PDB entry 9FCO | electron microscopy, 2.40 A resolution | chains B and O of the 16 polymer chains in the assembly

# Chain B
Molecule: 16S rRNA
From: Escherichia coli
Sequence (1046 nucleotides; numbered 1 to 1534; 488 numbers in that range are skipped by the numbering (no residue carries them; nothing is unmodelled there); the number before each row is that of its first residue):
     1 AAAUUGAAGAGUUUGAUCAUGGCUCAGAUUGAACGCUGGCGGCAGGCCUA
    51 ACACAUGCAAGUCGAACGGUAACAGGAA
    93 UGCUGACGAGUGGCGGACGGGUGAGUAAUGUCUGGGAAACUGCCUGAUGG
   143 AGGGGGAUAACUACUGGAAACGGUAGCUAAUACCGCAUAACGUCGCAAGA
   193 CCAAAGAGGGGG
   214 CCUCUUGCCAUCGGAUGUGCCCAGAUGGGAUUAGCUAGUAGGUGGGGUAA
   264 CGGCUCACCUAGGCGACGAUCCCUAGCUGGUCUGAGAGGAUGACCAGCCA
   314 CACUGGAACUGAGACACGGUCCAGACUCCUACGGGAGGCAGCAGUGGGGA
   364 AUAUUGCACAAUGGGCGCAAGCCUGAUGCAGCCAUGCCGCGUGUAUGAAG
   414 AAGCCCUUCGGGUUGUAAAGUACUUUCAGCGGGGAGGAAGGGAGUAAAGU
   464 UAAUACCUUUGCUCAUUGACGUUACCCGCAGAAGAAGCACCGGCUAACUC
   514 CGUGCCAGCAGCCXCGGUAAUACGGAGGGUGCAAGCGUUAAUCGGAAUUA
   564 CUGGGCGUAAAGCGCACGCAGGCGGUUUGUUAAGUCAGAUGUGAAAUCCC
   614 CGGGCUCAACCUGGGAACUGCAUCUGAUACUGGCAAGCUUGAGUCUCGUA
   664 GAGGGGGGUAGAAUUCCAGGUGUAGCGGUGAAAUGCGUAGAGAUCUGGAG
   714 GAAUACCGGUGGCGAAGGCGGCCCCCUGGACGAAGACUGACGCUCAGGUG
   764 CGAAAGCGUGGGGAGCAAACAGGAUUAGAUACCCUGGUAGUCCACGCCGU
   814 AAACGAUGUCGACUUGGAGGUUGUGCC
   846 GGCGUGGCUUCCGGAGCUAACGCGUUAAGUCGACCGCCUGGGGAGUACGG
   896 CCGCAAGGUUAAAACUCAAAUGAAUUGACGGGGG
  1390 UUGUACACACCGCCCGUXACACCAUGGGAGUGGGUUGCAAAAGAAGUAGG
  1440 UAGCUUAACCUUCGGGAGGGCGCUUACCACUUUGUGAUUCAUGACUGGGG
  1490 UGAAGUCGUAACAAGGUAACCGUAGGGGAACCUGCGGUUGGAUCA
Modified residues: PSU (pseudouridine-5'-monophosphate) at position 516, G7M (N7-methyl-guanosine-5'-monophosphate) at position 527, 4OC (4n,o2'-methylcytidine-5'-monophosphate) at position 1402, 5MC (5-methylcytidine-5'-monophosphate) at position 1407, UR3 (3-methyluridine-5'-monophoshate) at position 1498, 2MG (2N-methylguanosine-5'-monophosphate) at position 1516, MA6 (6N-dimethyladenosine-5'-monophoshate) at position 1518, MA6 (6N-dimethyladenosine-5'-monophoshate) at position 1519
Ion coordination: K+ site 1: G11, U12, G21, G22; Mg2+ site 1 near U13 (its only coordinating residue here); Mg2+ site 2 near G21 (its only coordinating residue here); Mg2+ site 3: C48, G115; Mg2+ site 4: A59, U387; K+ site 2: U62, G104, G105; Mg2+ site 5 near G100 (its only coordinating residue here); K+ site 3: G107, G324, G326; K+ site 4: G107, G108, G326; Mg2+ site 6: A109, G331; K+ site 5: A109, C110, G111; Mg2+ site 7 near G111 (its only coordinating residue here); 17 more K+ sites not listed; 30 more Mg2+ sites not listed
Ligand contacts: kasugamycin (KSG; (1S,2R,3S,4R,5S,6S)-2,3,4,5,6-pentahydroxycyclohexyl 2-amino-4-{[carboxy(imino)methyl]amino}-2,3,4,6-tetradeoxy-alpha-D-arabino-hexopyranoside): A792, A794, C795, G926, UR3_1498, A1499, G1504, G1505, U1506
Reported in the primary citation:
  - binding site for kasugamycin: A794, G926
  - binding site for mRNA: G693, A790, G926, C1400

# Chain O
Protein: Small ribosomal subunit protein uS15
From: Escherichia coli
UniProtKB: P0ADZ4 (RS15_ECOLI); residues 1-89 here = UniProt positions 1-89
Amino-acid sequence (89 residues; each row starts with the number of its first residue):
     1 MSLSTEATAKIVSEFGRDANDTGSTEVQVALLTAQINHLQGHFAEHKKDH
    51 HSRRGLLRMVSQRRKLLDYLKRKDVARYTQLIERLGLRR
Disordered / not traced: 1

# How chain B and chain O interact
Contacting residue pairs (67; chain B residue first):
  A579(B) - Arg54(O)  hydrogen bond to the sugar
  C580(B) - Ser61(O)  sugar contact
  G581(B) - Ser61(O)  phosphate contact
  G581(B) - Lys65(O)  salt bridge to the phosphate
  G656(B) - Gly23(O)  base contact
  G656(B) - Gln28(O)  hydrogen bond to the sugar
  G656(B) - Gln62(O)  hydrogen bond to the phosphate
  U657(B) - Thr22(O)  hydrogen bond to the sugar
  U657(B) - Gly23(O)  base contact
  U657(B) - Gln28(O)  sugar contact
  U657(B) - Leu31(O)  sugar contact
  U657(B) - Gln62(O)  phosphate contact
  C658(B) - Thr8(O)  phosphate contact
  C658(B) - Thr22(O)  sugar contact
  C658(B) - Leu31(O)  sugar contact
  U659(B) - Thr5(O)  phosphate contact
  U659(B) - Thr8(O)  phosphate contact
  C660(B) - Thr5(O)  phosphate contact
  G666(B) - His51(O)  sugar contact
  G666(B) - Ser52(O)  hydrogen bond to the base
  G667(B) - His42(O)  base contact
  G667(B) - Asp49(O)  hydrogen bond to the sugar
  G667(B) - His50(O)  sugar contact
  G667(B) - His51(O)  sugar contact
  G667(B) - Ser52(O)  base contact
  G668(B) - His46(O)  hydrogen bond to the sugar
  G668(B) - Lys48(O)  sugar contact
  G668(B) - Asp49(O)  sugar contact
  G669(B) - His46(O)  sugar contact
  A728(B) - Arg54(O)  salt bridge to the phosphate
  A729(B) - His51(O)  base contact
  G730(B) - His51(O)  hydrogen bond to the base
  C739(B) - His42(O)  hydrogen bond to the sugar
  U740(B) - His38(O)  salt bridge to the phosphate
  U740(B) - Leu39(O)  phosphate contact
  U740(B) - His42(O)  hydrogen bond to the sugar
  U740(B) - Ser52(O)  hydrogen bond to the sugar
  G741(B) - Ser2(O)  hydrogen bond to the phosphate
  G741(B) - Gln35(O)  hydrogen bond to the phosphate
  G741(B) - Leu39(O)  phosphate contact
  G741(B) - His51(O)  sugar contact
  G741(B) - Ser52(O)  sugar contact
  G741(B) - Gly55(O)  sugar contact
  G741(B) - Met59(O)  phosphate contact
  G742(B) - Arg58(O)  hydrogen bond to the phosphate
  G742(B) - Met59(O)  phosphate contact
  A743(B) - Arg58(O)  salt bridge to the phosphate
  A749(B) - Asn20(O)  hydrogen bond to the sugar
  A749(B) - Thr22(O)  base contact
  C750(B) - Asn20(O)  sugar contact
  C750(B) - Asp21(O)  hydrogen bond to the sugar
  C750(B) - Thr22(O)  hydrogen bond to the sugar
  C750(B) - Gly23(O)  hydrogen bond to the sugar
  C750(B) - Ser24(O)  sugar contact
  U751(B) - Asp21(O)  sugar contact
  U751(B) - Gly23(O)  sugar contact
  U751(B) - Ser24(O)  hydrogen bond to the sugar
  U751(B) - Thr25(O)  sugar contact
  G752(B) - Tyr69(O)  hydrogen bond to the phosphate
  A753(B) - Tyr69(O)  hydrogen bond to the phosphate
  A753(B) - Lys73(O)  salt bridge to the phosphate
  C754(B) - Tyr69(O)  sugar contact
  C754(B) - Arg72(O)  salt bridge to the phosphate
  G755(B) - Lys65(O)  phosphate contact
  C764(B) - His50(O)  phosphate contact
  G765(B) - His50(O)  phosphate contact
  G809(B) - Lys48(O)  salt bridge to the phosphate
Also at the interface, not in a pair above, chain B (32 interface residues in all): G727, C756
Also at the interface, not in a pair above, chain O (34 interface residues in all): Glu45, Leu66, Arg77

# Overview
32 residues of chain B face 34 of chain O across their interface, with 21 hydrogen bonds and 7 salt bridges.
Polar pairs include G666(B)-Ser52(O), G730(B)-His51(O) and A579(B)-Arg54(O). Bound to chain B: kasugamycin.
The paper reports a binding site for mRNA at G693(B), A790(B) and G926(B) among others; a binding site for
kasugamycin at A794(B) and G926(B).
Here chain B is 16S rRNA and chain O is Small ribosomal subunit protein uS15, both from Escherichia coli.
Entry 9FCO (Structure of E. coli 30S-IF1-IF3-mRNA-Kasugamycin complex) was determined by electron microscopy,
deposited together with 9FDA, 9FIB and 9G06.
